8DZJ - chains A and B of the 5 polymer chains in the assembly; structure by electron microscopy, 2.90 A resolution.

== Chain A (and B) ==
Protein: OrfB_Zn_ribbon domain-containing protein
Source organism: Acidibacillus sulfuroxidans
Notes: chain B of this document is another copy of the same molecule, construct and numbering; everything in this record applies to it too
UniProtKB: A0A2U3D0N8 (A0A2U3D0N8_9BACL); numbering as in UniProt (aligned over 1-422)
Chain sequence (446 residues; numbered -23 to 422; the number before each row is that of its first residue; numbers below 1 keep their minus sign (Met-23 is residue -23)):
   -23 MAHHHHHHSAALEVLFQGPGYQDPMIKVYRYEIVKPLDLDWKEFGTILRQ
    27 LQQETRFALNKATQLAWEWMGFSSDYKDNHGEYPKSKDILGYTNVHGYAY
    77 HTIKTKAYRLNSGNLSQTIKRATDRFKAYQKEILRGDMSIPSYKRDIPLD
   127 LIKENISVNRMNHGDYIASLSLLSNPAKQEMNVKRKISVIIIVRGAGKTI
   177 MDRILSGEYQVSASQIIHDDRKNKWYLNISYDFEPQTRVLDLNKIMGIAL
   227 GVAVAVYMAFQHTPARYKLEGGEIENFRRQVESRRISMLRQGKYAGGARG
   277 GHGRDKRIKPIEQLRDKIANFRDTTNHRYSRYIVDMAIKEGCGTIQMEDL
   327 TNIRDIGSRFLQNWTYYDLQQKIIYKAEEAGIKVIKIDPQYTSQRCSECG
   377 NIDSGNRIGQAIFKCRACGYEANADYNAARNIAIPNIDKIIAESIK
Unresolved in the structure: -23 to -1, 212-218 (chain B: -23 to 2, 54-64, 211-422)
Construct notes: expression tag (-23 to 0); conflict Ala225 (Asp in A0A2U3D0N8)
Ion coordination: Zn2+: Cys372, Cys375, Cys391, Cys394
Swiss-Prot annotation at these positions:
  - region: Gln212 to Lys220 (Linker), Arg371 to Asn399 (Target nucleic acid-binding (TNB)), Ala400 to Ser420 (RuvC-II)
  - active site: Glu324, Asp401
  - binding site (Zn(2+)): Cys372, Cys375, Cys391, Cys394
What the authors report for this chain:
  - self-association interface (contacts with another copy of this molecule): Glu44, Asp51, Tyr52
  - binding site for Non-target DNA strand: Lys80, Ser92
  - binding site for target DNA strand: Ser92, Lys96
  - binding site for sgRNA: Asn199, Gly276
  - mutagenesis - D196K, N199K, G276R, D281K, T327K, N328G, D364K, D364R: increased catalytic activity on indel frequency
  - mutagenesis - D196K/N199K/G276R/N328G/D364R (2.5- to 3.5-fold): increased catalytic activity (gene-editing activity)
  - mutagenesis - E44A, D51A, Y52A: decreased catalytic activity on indel frequencies

== How chain A and chain B interact ==
Pairs across the interface (48):
  Arg32(A) - Gly112(B)
  Arg32(A) - Asp113(B)  salt bridge
  Phe33(A) - Arg111(B)
  Phe33(A) - Gly112(B)
  Asn36(A) - Gly112(B)  hydrogen bond (side chain-backbone)
  Asn36(A) - Asp113(B)  hydrogen bond (side chain-backbone)
  Asn36(A) - Met114(B)
  Asn36(A) - Ser115(B)
  Lys37(A) - Ile109(B)  hydrogen bond (side chain-backbone)
  Lys37(A) - Leu110(B)  hydrogen bond (side chain-backbone)
  Thr39(A) - Ser115(B)
  Gln40(A) - Ile109(B)  hydrogen bond (side chain-backbone)
  Gln40(A) - Ser115(B)  hydrogen bond (side chain-backbone)
  Gln40(A) - Ile116(B)
  Leu41(A) - Ser50(B)
  Trp43(A) - Gln40(B)
  Trp43(A) - Trp43(B)  hydrophobic
  Trp43(A) - Ile116(B)  hydrophobic
  Glu44(A) - Trp43(B)
  Glu44(A) - Ser50(B)  hydrogen bond
  Glu44(A) - Tyr52(B)  hydrogen bond
  Glu44(A) - Lys53(B)
  Trp45(A) - Tyr52(B)
  Gly47(A) - Gln40(B)
  Phe48(A) - Tyr52(B)  hydrophobic
  Asp51(A) - Lys37(B)  salt bridge
  Ile65(A) - Tyr52(B)  hydrophobic
  Leu66(A) - Tyr52(B)  hydrophobic
  Tyr74(A) - Ser50(B)
  Tyr74(A) - Asp51(B)  hydrogen bond
  Tyr74(A) - Tyr52(B)
  Ile109(A) - Arg32(B)  hydrogen bond (backbone-side chain)
  Leu110(A) - Arg32(B)  hydrogen bond (backbone-side chain)
  Arg111(A) - Arg32(B)
  Arg111(A) - Arg121(B)  hydrogen bond (backbone-side chain)
  Gly112(A) - Arg32(B)
  Gly112(A) - Lys120(B)
  Gly112(A) - Arg121(B)  hydrogen bond (backbone-backbone)
  Asp113(A) - Arg121(B)
  Ser115(A) - Ser118(B)
  Ile116(A) - Ser115(B)
  Ile116(A) - Ile116(B)  hydrophobic
  Ile116(A) - Pro117(B)
  Ile116(A) - Ser118(B)
  Pro117(A) - Ser115(B)  hydrogen bond (backbone-side chain)
  Ser118(A) - Asp113(B)
  Ser118(A) - Met114(B)  hydrogen bond (side chain-backbone)
  Tyr119(A) - Asp113(B)
Also at the interface, not in a pair above, chain A (27 interface residues in all): Met114
Also at the interface, not in a pair above, chain B (22 interface residues in all): Thr39, Tyr119

== Summary ==
Chain A and chain B form an interface of 27 and 22 residues respectively; the contacts include 15 hydrogen
bonds and 2 salt bridges. Among the polar pairs are Arg32(A)-Asp113(B), Asp51(A)-Lys37(B) and
Asn36(A)-Gly112(B). From the paper: a binding site for Non-target DNA strand at Lys80(A) and Ser92(A); D196K,
N199K and G276R of chain A, among others, increase catalytic activity on indel frequency; 12 substitutions
were tested in all.
Both chains are OrfB_Zn_ribbon domain-containing protein (Acidibacillus sulfuroxidans). Entry 8DZJ (Cryo-EM
structure of Acidibacillus sulfuroxidans Cas12f in complex with sgRNA and target DNA) was determined by
electron microscopy.
